3MDA - chains A and P of the 4 polymer chains in the assembly; structure by X-ray diffraction, 2.03 A resolution.

Chain A:
Protein: DNA polymerase lambda
Source organism: Homo sapiens
Notes: EC 2.7.7.7, 4.2.99.-
UniProt: Q9UGP5 (DPOLL_HUMAN); residues 252-575 here = UniProt positions 252-575
Amino-acid sequence (325 residues; numbered 251 to 575; the number before each row is that of its first residue):
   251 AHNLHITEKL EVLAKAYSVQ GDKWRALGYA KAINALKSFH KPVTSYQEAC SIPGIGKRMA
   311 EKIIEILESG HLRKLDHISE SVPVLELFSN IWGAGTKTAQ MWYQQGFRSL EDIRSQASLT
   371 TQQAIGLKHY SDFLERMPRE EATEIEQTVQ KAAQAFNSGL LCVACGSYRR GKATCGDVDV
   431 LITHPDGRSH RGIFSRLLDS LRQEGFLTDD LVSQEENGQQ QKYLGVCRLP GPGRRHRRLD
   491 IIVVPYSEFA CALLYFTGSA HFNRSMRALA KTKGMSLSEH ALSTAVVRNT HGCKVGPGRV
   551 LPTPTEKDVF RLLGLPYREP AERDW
Differences from the reference sequence: expression tag (251)
Metal / ion sites: Na+ site 1: Ser339, Ile341, Ala344 (shared with DA5(P) of chain P); Mg2+: Asp427, Asp429 (together with pyrophosphate) (shared with CAR_7(P) of chain P); Na+ site 2 near Ser463 (its only coordinating residue here)
Ligand contacts: pyrophosphate (PPV): Arg386, Gly416, Ser417, Arg420, Cys425, Gly426, Asp427, Asp429

Chain P:
Molecule: 7-nt DNA strand
Sequence (7 nucleotides; each row starts with the number of its first residue):
     1 CAGTACX
Modified / non-standard residues: CAR (cytosine arabinose-5'-phosphate) at position 7
Metal / ion sites: Na+: DA5 (shared with Ser339(A), Ile341(A), Ala344(A) of chain A); Mg2+: CAR_7 (together with pyrophosphate) (shared with Asp427(A), Asp429(A) of chain A)

Interface between chain A and chain P:
Residue-residue contacts (30):
  Ile341(A) with DA5(P), phosphate contact
  Trp342(A) with DA5(P), hydrogen bond to the phosphate; DC6(P), hydrogen bond to the phosphate
  Gly343(A) with DT4(P), sugar contact; DA5(P), hydrogen bond to the phosphate
  Ala344(A) with DT4(P), phosphate contact; DA5(P), phosphate contact
  Gly345(A) with DT4(P), hydrogen bond to the phosphate
  Thr346(A) with DT4(P), hydrogen bond to the phosphate
  Lys347(A) with DG3(P), phosphate contact; DT4(P), hydrogen bond to the phosphate
  Thr348(A) with DG3(P), phosphate contact; DT4(P), hydrogen bond to the phosphate
  Gly416(A) with CAR_7(P), phosphate contact
  Arg420(A) with CAR_7(P), phosphate contact
  Asp427(A) with CAR_7(P), phosphate contact
  Asp429(A) with DC6(P), phosphate contact; CAR_7(P), phosphate contact
  Leu474(A) with DC6(P), sugar contact
  Arg488(A) with DC6(P), salt bridge to the phosphate
  Asp490(A) with DC6(P), phosphate contact; CAR_7(P), phosphate contact
  Tyr505(A) with DC6(P), hydrogen bond to the base; CAR_7(P), base contact
  Phe506(A) with CAR_7(P), sugar contact
  Thr507(A) with CAR_7(P), phosphate contact
  Gly508(A) with CAR_7(P), sugar contact
  Ser509(A) with CAR_7(P), hydrogen bond to the sugar
  Ala510(A) with CAR_7(P), hydrogen bond to the sugar
  Asn513(A) with CAR_7(P), hydrogen bond to the sugar
Interface residues without a listed pair, chain A (23 interface residues in all): Lys472

Overview:
The interface between chain A and chain P involves 23 residues on one side and 5 on the other; the contacts
include 11 hydrogen bonds and 1 salt bridge. Polar contacts include Tyr505(A)-DC6(P), Ser509(A)-CAR_7(P) and
Ala510(A)-CAR_7(P). Chain A binds pyrophosphate.
Chain A is DNA polymerase lambda (Homo sapiens) and chain P is a 7-nt DNA strand; the structure, DNA
polymerase lambda in complex with araC, was determined by X-ray diffraction, deposited together with 3MDC.
